PDB entry 6KMT | X-ray diffraction, 2.60 A resolution | chain A

# Chain A
Protein: Caspase-4
From: Mus musculus
Notes: EC 3.4.22.64
UniProtKB: P70343 (CASP4_MOUSE); numbering as in UniProt (aligned over 101-373)
Sequence (273 residues; each row starts with the number of its first residue):
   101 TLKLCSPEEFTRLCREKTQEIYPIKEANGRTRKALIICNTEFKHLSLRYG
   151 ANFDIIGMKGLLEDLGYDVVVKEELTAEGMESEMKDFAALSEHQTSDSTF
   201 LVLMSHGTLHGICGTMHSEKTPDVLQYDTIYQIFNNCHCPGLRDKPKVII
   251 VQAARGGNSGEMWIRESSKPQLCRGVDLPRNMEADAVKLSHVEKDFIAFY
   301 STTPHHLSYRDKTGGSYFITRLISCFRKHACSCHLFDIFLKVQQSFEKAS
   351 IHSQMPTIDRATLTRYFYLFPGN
Disordered / not traced: 256-291, 350-352
Construct notes: engineered mutation Ala254 (Cys in P70343)
Curated features (UniProtKB/Swiss-Prot):
  - active site: His206
  - site: Asp285, Ala286 (Cleavage)
  - modified residue: Arg310 (Microbial infection: ADP-riboxanated arginine)
  - mutagenesis: Asp277 (D277N: Impaired NLRP6 inflammasome-dependent activation and release of IL1B and IL18), Asp285 (D285A: Loss of autocatalytic processing and subsequent activation; D285N: Impaired NLRP6 inflammasome-dependent activation and release of IL1B and IL18), Leu289 (L289K: Does not promote ability to cleave IL18), Arg310 (R310A: Abolished ability to cleave Gasdermin-D (GSDMD))

# Overview
From UniProt: active-site residue His206 and 4 mutagenesis sites.
Chain A is Caspase-4 (Mus musculus); the structure, P32 of caspase-11 mutant C254A, was determined by X-ray
diffraction, deposited together with 6KMU, 6KMV, 6KMZ, 6KN0 and 6KN1.
